PDB entry 4Y6A | X-ray diffraction, 2.60 A resolution | chains L and M of the 30 polymer chains in the assembly

[Chain L]
Name: Proteasome subunit beta type-6
Source organism: Saccharomyces cerevisiae
Notes: EC 3.4.25.1
Reference sequence: P23724 (PSB6_YEAST); residues 1-222 here correspond to UniProt positions 20-241 (UniProt number = residue number + 19)
Sequence (222 residues; numbered 1 to 222; the number before each row is that of its first residue):
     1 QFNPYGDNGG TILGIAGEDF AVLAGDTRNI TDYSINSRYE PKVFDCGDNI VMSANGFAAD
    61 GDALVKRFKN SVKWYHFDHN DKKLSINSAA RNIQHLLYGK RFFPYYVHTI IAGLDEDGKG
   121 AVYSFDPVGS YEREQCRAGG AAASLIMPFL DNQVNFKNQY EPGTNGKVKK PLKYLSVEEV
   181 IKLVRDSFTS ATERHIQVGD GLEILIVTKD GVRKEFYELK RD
Metal / ion sites: Mg2+: Asp222 (shared with 3 residues of chain V)

[Chain M]
Name: Proteasome subunit beta type-7
Source organism: Saccharomyces cerevisiae
Notes: EC 3.4.25.1
Reference sequence: P30657 (PSB7_YEAST); residues -12 to 233 here correspond to UniProt positions 21-266 (UniProt number = residue number + 33)
Sequence (246 residues; numbered -12 to 233; the number before each row is that of its first residue; numbers below 1 keep their minus sign (Thr-12 is residue -12)):
   -12 TQIANAGASP MVNTQQPIVT GTSVISMKYD NGVIIAADNL GSYGSLLRFN GVERLIPVGD
    48 NTVVGISGDI SDMQHIERLL KDLVTENAYD NPLADAEEAL EPSYIFEYLA TVMYQRRSKM
   108 NPLWNAIIVA GVQSNGDQFL RYVNLLGVTY SSPTLATGFG AHMANPLLRK VVDRESDIPK
   168 TTVQVAEEAI VNAMRVLYYR DARSSRNFSL AIIDKNTGLT FKKNLQVENM KWDFAKDIKG
   228 YGTQKI
Unresolved in the structure: -12 to 0

[Chain L / chain M interface]
Pairs across the interface (38):
  Gln1(L) - Thr1(M)  hydrogen bond
  Phe2(L) - Thr1(M)
  Phe2(L) - Arg104(M)
  Phe2(L) - Met107(M)
  Phe2(L) - Pro109(M)  hydrophobic
  Phe2(L) - Leu133(M)  hydrophobic
  Asn3(L) - Leu133(M)
  Pro4(L) - Arg104(M)  hydrogen bond (backbone-side chain)
  Pro4(L) - Met107(M)  hydrophobic
  Pro4(L) - Leu133(M)
  Asn8(L) - Val135(M)
  Ser34(L) - His149(M)  hydrogen bond
  Ile35(L) - Arg156(M)  hydrogen bond (backbone-side chain)
  Asn36(L) - Tyr137(M)
  Asn36(L) - Ser139(M)
  Asn36(L) - Arg156(M)
  Ser37(L) - Ser138(M)  hydrogen bond (side chain-backbone)
  Glu40(L) - Arg128(M)  salt bridge
  Glu40(L) - Tyr137(M)
  Glu40(L) - Ser138(M)  hydrogen bond (side chain-backbone)
  Phe57(L) - Arg104(M)
  Phe57(L) - Leu133(M)
  Phe57(L) - Val135(M)  hydrophobic
  Ala59(L) - Tyr101(M)
  Ala59(L) - Leu133(M)
  Ala59(L) - Gly134(M)
  Ala59(L) - Val135(M)
  Asp60(L) - Tyr101(M)  hydrogen bond
  Asp60(L) - Arg104(M)  salt bridge
  Asp62(L) - Thr136(M)  hydrogen bond
  Ala63(L) - Tyr101(M)
  Lys66(L) - Glu94(M)  salt bridge
  Phe103(L) - Arg104(M)
  Phe103(L) - Ser105(M)
  Tyr105(L) - Tyr101(M)
  Glu218(L) - Arg161(M)  salt bridge
  Arg221(L) - Asp160(M)  salt bridge
  Arg221(L) - Arg161(M)
Interface residues without a listed pair, chain L (23 interface residues in all): Tyr5, Asn29, Tyr39
Interface residues without a listed pair, chain M (22 interface residues in all): Trp111, Leu132, Leu142

[Summary]
Chain L and chain M form an interface of 23 and 22 residues respectively; the contacts include 8 hydrogen
bonds and 5 salt bridges. Polar pairs include Glu40(L)-Arg128(M), Asp60(L)-Arg104(M) and Lys66(L)-Glu94(M).
Chain L is Proteasome subunit beta type-6 and chain M is Proteasome subunit beta type-7, both from
Saccharomyces cerevisiae; the structure, Yeast 20S proteasome beta2-H114D mutant in complex with Ac-PAD-ep,
was determined by X-ray diffraction together with 4Y69, 4Y6V, 4Y6Z, 4Y70, 4Y74, 4Y75 and 34 further entries
from the same study.
